PDB entry 9KT3 | electron microscopy, 3.63 A resolution | chains L and I of the 9 polymer chains in the assembly

Chain L:
Molecule: CYFN1006-2 light chain
Organism: Escherichia phage T4
Chain sequence (215 residues; each row starts with the number of its first residue; note: 18 numbers in that range are skipped by the numbering (no residue carries them; nothing is unmodelled there)):
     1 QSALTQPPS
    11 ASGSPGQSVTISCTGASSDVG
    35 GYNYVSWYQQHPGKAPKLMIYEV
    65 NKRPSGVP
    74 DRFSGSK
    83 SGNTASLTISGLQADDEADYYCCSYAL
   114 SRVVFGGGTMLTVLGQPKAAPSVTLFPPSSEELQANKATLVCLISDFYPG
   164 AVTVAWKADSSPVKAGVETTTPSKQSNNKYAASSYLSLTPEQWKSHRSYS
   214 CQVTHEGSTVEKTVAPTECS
Disordered / not traced: 1, 223-233
Disulfide bonds: Cys23-Cys104, Cys155-Cys214

Chain I:
Molecule: CYFN1006-2 heavy chain
Organism: synthetic construct
Chain sequence (218 residues; each row starts with the number of its first residue; note: 9 numbers in that range are skipped by the numbering (no residue carries them; nothing is unmodelled there)):
     1 QMQLVQSGA
    11 EVKKPGESLKISCKGSGYTF
    35 SYYWIGWVRQMPGKGLEWMGIIYPG
    62 DSDTRYSPSFQ
    74 GQVTISADKSISTAYLHWSSLKASDTAMYYCARQGDLG
  112A D
   112 WILLGYWGQGTLVTVSSASTKGPSVFPLAPSSKSTSG
   150 TAALGCLVKDYFPEPVTVSWNSGALTSGVHTFPAVLQSSGLYSLSSVVTV
   200 PSSSLGTQTYICNVNHKPSNTKVDKKV
Disulfide bonds: Cys23-Cys104, Cys155-Cys211

How chain L and chain I interact:
Residue-residue contacts (54; chain L residue first):
  Ser40(L) - Leu114(I)
  Tyr42(L) - Leu114(I)  hydrogen bond (side chain-backbone)
  Tyr42(L) - Leu115(I)
  Tyr42(L) - Trp118(I)  hydrophobic
  Gln44(L) - Gln44(I)
  Gln44(L) - Leu50(I)
  Ala49(L) - Trp118(I)  hydrophobic
  Ala49(L) - Gly119(I)
  Pro50(L) - Leu50(I)  hydrophobic
  Pro50(L) - Trp118(I)
  Lys51(L) - Trp118(I)
  Leu52(L) - Leu114(I)  hydrophobic
  Leu52(L) - Gly116(I)
  Ile54(L) - Leu114(I)
  Tyr55(L) - Leu110(I)
  Tyr55(L) - Gly111(I)
  Tyr55(L) - Leu114(I)  hydrophobic
  Ser69(L) - Leu110(I)
  Tyr103(L) - Leu50(I)
  Tyr107(L) - Asp112A(I)  hydrogen bond
  Tyr107(L) - Leu114(I)
  Ser114(L) - Trp112(I)
  Arg115(L) - Trp52(I)
  Arg115(L) - Tyr67(I)  hydrogen bond (side chain-backbone)
  Arg115(L) - Ser68(I)
  Arg115(L) - Pro69(I)
  Val116(L) - Trp52(I)  hydrophobic
  Val116(L) - Ile113(I)  hydrophobic
  Phe118(L) - Trp52(I)  hydrophobic
  Phe118(L) - Leu115(I)  hydrophobic
  Gly119(L) - Leu50(I)
  Phe139(L) - Leu139(I)  hydrophobic
  Phe139(L) - Ala140(I)
  Phe139(L) - Ala152(I)
  Phe139(L) - Val196(I)  hydrophobic
  Ser142(L) - Phe137(I)
  Ser142(L) - Pro138(I)  hydrogen bond (side chain-backbone)
  Glu144(L) - Pro138(I)
  Glu144(L) - Lys224(I)  salt bridge
  Glu145(L) - Phe137(I)
  Lys150(L) - Phe137(I)
  Lys150(L) - Asp159(I)  salt bridge
  Val154(L) - Leu156(I)  hydrophobic
  Val154(L) - Ser194(I)
  Leu156(L) - Phe181(I)  hydrophobic
  Leu156(L) - Val196(I)  hydrophobic
  Ile157(L) - Phe181(I)
  Thr183(L) - Val184(I)
  Pro185(L) - Pro182(I)  hydrophobic
  Lys187(L) - His179(I)
  Ala194(L) - Phe181(I)  hydrophobic
  Tyr198(L) - Val184(I)  hydrophobic
  Tyr198(L) - Leu193(I)
  Tyr198(L) - Ser194(I)  hydrogen bond
Other interface residues (no listed pair), chain L (42 interface residues in all): Tyr38, Pro68, Gly120, Thr137, Pro140, Ser143, Thr152, Ser158, Glu181, Ser186, Ala195, Ser196
Other interface residues (no listed pair), chain I (39 interface residues in all): Gly49, Arg66, Tyr103, Val136, Leu153, Lys158, Ala183, Leu185

In short:
The interface between chain L and chain I involves 42 residues on one side and 39 on the other; the contacts
include 5 hydrogen bonds and 2 salt bridges. Among the polar pairs are Glu144(L)-Lys224(I),
Lys150(L)-Asp159(I) and Tyr42(L)-Leu114(I).
Here chain L is CYFN1006-2 light chain (Escherichia phage T4) and chain I is CYFN1006-2 heavy chain (synthetic
construct). Entry 9KT3 (Structure of EG.5.1 S trimer with 2 down-RBDs complex with antibody CYFN1006-2) was
determined by electron microscopy.
